PDB entry 6L74 | X-ray diffraction, 3.12 A resolution | chains B and D of the 9 polymer chains in the assembly

# Chain B
Molecule: DNA-directed RNA polymerase subunit alpha
From: Thermus thermophilus (strain HB8 / ATCC 27634 / DSM 579)
Notes: EC 2.7.7.6
UniProtKB: Q5SHR6 (RPOA_THET8); residues 1-315 here = UniProt positions 1-315
Chain sequence (315 residues; numbered 1 to 315; the number before each row is that of its first residue):
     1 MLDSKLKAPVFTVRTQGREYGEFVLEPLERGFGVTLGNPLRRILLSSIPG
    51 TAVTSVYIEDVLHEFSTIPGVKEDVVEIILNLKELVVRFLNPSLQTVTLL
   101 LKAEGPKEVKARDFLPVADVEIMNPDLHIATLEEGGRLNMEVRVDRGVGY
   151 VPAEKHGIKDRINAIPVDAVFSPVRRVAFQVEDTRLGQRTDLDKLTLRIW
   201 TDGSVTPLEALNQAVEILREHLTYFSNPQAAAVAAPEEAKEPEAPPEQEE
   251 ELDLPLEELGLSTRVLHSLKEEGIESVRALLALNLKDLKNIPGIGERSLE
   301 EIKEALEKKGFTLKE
Disordered / not traced: 1, 229-315
Ion coordination: Mg2+: Asp-183, Asp-191, Asp-193

# Chain D
Molecule: DNA-directed RNA polymerase subunit beta'
From: Thermus thermophilus (strain HB8 / ATCC 27634 / DSM 579)
Notes: EC 2.7.7.6
UniProtKB: Q8RQE8 (RPOC_THET8); numbering as in UniProt (aligned over 1-1524)
Chain sequence (1524 residues; each row starts with the number of its first residue):
     1 MKKEVRKVRIALASPEKIRSWSYGEVEKPETINYRTLKPERDGLFDERIF
    51 GPIKDYECACGKYKRQRFEGKVCERCGVEVTKSIVRRYRMGHIELATPAA
   101 HIWFVKDVPSKIGTLLDLSATELEQVLYFSKYIVLDPKGAILNGVPVEKR
   151 QLLTDEEYRELRYGKQETYPLPPGVDALVKDGEEVVKGQELAPGVVSRLD
   201 GVALYRFPRRVRVEYVKKERAGLRLPLAAWVEKEAYKPGEILAELPEPYL
   251 FRAEEEGVVELKELEEGAFLVLRREDEPVATYFLPVGMTPLVVHGEIVEK
   301 GQPLAEAKGLLRMPRQVRAAQVEAEEEGETVYLTLFLEWTEPKDYRVQPH
   351 MNVVVPEGARVEAGDKIVAAIDPEEEVIAEAEGVVHLHEPASILVVKARV
   401 YPFEDDVEVSTGDRVAPGDVLADGGKVKSDVYGRVEVDLVRNVVRVVESY
   451 DIDARMGAEAIQQLLKELDLEALEKELLEEMKHPSRARRAKARKRLEVVR
   501 AFLDSGNRPEWMILEAVPVLPPDLRPMVQVDGGRFATSDLNDLYRRLINR
   551 NNRLKKLLAQGAPEIIIRNEKRMLQEAVDALLDNGRRGAPVTNPGSDRPL
   601 RSLTDILSGKQGRFRQNLLGKRVDYSGRSVIVVGPQLKLHQCGLPKRMAL
   651 ELFKPFLLKKMEEKGIAPNVKAARRMLERQRDIKDEVWDALEEVIHGKVV
   701 LLNRAPTLHRLGIQAFQPVLVEGQSIQLHPLVCEAFNADFDGDQMAVHVP
   751 LSSFAQAEARIQMLSAHNLLSPASGEPLAKPSRDIILGLYYITQVRKEKK
   801 GAGLEFATPEEALAAHERGEVALNAPIKVAGRETSVGRLKYVFANPDEAL
   851 LAVAHGIVDLQDVVTVRYMGKRLETSPGRILFARIVAEAVEDEKVAWELI
   901 QLDVPQEKNSLKDLVYQAFLRLGMEKTARLLDALKYYGFTFSTTSGITIG
   951 IDDAVIPEEKKQYLEEADRKLLQIEQAYEMGFLTDRERYDQILQLWTETT
  1001 EKVTQAVFKNFEENYPFNPLYVMAQSGARGNPQQIRQLCGLRGLMQKPSG
  1051 ETFEVPVRSSFREGLTVLEYFISSHGARKGGADTALRTADSGYLTRKLVD
  1101 VTHEIVVREADCGTTNYISVPLFQPDEVTRSLRLRKRADIEAGLYGRVLA
  1151 REVEVLGVRLEEGRYLSMDDVHLLIKAAEAGEIQEVPVRSPLTCQTRYGV
  1201 CQKCYGYDLSMARPVSIGEAVGIVAAQSIGEPGTQLTMRTFHTGGVAGAA
  1251 DITQGLPRVIELFEARRPKAKAVISEIDGVVRIEETEEKLSVFVESEGFS
  1301 KEYKLPKEARLLVKDGDYVEAGQPLTRGAIDPHQLLEAKGPEAVERYLVE
  1351 EIQKVYRAQGVKLHDKHIEIVVRQMMKYVEVTDPGDSRLLEGQVLEKWDV
  1401 EALNERLIAEGKTPVAWKPLLMGVTKSALSTKSWLSAASFQNTTHVLTEA
  1451 AIAGKKDELIGLKENVILGRLIPAGTGSDFVRFTQVVDQKTLKAIEEARK
  1501 EAVEAKERPAARRGVKREQPGKQA
Disordered / not traced: 1-2, 1238-1251, 1503-1524
Ion coordination: Zn2+ site 1: Cys-58, Cys-60, Cys-73, Cys-76; Mg2+ site 1: Asp-739, Asp-741, Asp-743 (shared with 1 residue of chain I); Mg2+ site 2 near Lys-840 (its only coordinating residue here); Mg2+ site 3: Trp-897, Ile-900; Zn2+ site 2: Cys-1112, Cys-1194, Cys-1201, Cys-1204

# Chain B / chain D interface
Residue-residue contacts - 42 pairs, chain B then chain D:
  Leu-45(B) with Leu-851(D); His-855(D), hydrogen bond (backbone-side chain)
  Ser-46(B) with His-855(D)
  His-63(B) with Glu-810(D), salt bridge
  Phe-65(B) with Pro-809(D), hydrophobic
  Asp-74(B) with Arg-872(D), salt bridge
  Val-76(B) with Val-842(D), hydrophobic; Arg-872(D)
  Glu-77(B) with Arg-867(D), salt bridge; Arg-872(D), salt bridge
  Leu-80(B) with Val-842(D); Phe-843(D); Ala-844(D); Arg-867(D)
  Asn-81(B) with Arg-867(D), hydrogen bond
  Lys-83(B) with Val-842(D), hydrogen bond (side chain-backbone); Glu-848(D), salt bridge
  Glu-84(B) with Ala-844(D); Asn-845(D), hydrogen bond; Arg-867(D), salt bridge
  Gly-149(B) with His-855(D)
  Tyr-150(B) with Phe-843(D); Glu-848(D); Ala-852(D), hydrophobic; His-855(D); Ile-857(D), hydrophobic
  Pro-152(B) with Ile-857(D), hydrophobic
  Glu-154(B) with Leu-813(D); Lys-840(D)
  Val-170(B) with Glu-848(D)
  Arg-175(B) with Asp-847(D)
  Arg-176(B) with Arg-884(D); Glu-888(D), salt bridge
  Gln-180(B) with Tyr-936(D)
  Arg-185(B) with Asp-689(D), salt bridge; Glu-692(D), salt bridge
  Gln-188(B) with Lys-646(D); Asp-685(D); Trp-688(D); Glu-722(D), hydrogen bond
  Thr-190(B) with Glu-722(D)
  Arg-198(B) with Glu-888(D), salt bridge
Other interface residues (no listed pair), chain B (26 interface residues in all): Asp-168, Ser-172, Phe-179
Other interface residues (no listed pair), chain D (27 interface residues in all): Leu-839, Ala-854

# In short
26 residues of chain B face 27 of chain D across their interface, with 5 hydrogen bonds and 10 salt bridges.
Among the polar pairs are His-63(B)/Glu-810(D), Asp-74(B)/Arg-872(D) and Glu-77(B)/Arg-867(D). Asp-183(B),
Asp-191(B) and Asp-193(B) form the Mg2+ site.
Here chain B is DNA-directed RNA polymerase subunit alpha and chain D is DNA-directed RNA polymerase subunit
beta', both from Thermus thermophilus (strain HB8 / ATCC 27634 / DSM 579). Entry 6L74 (Thermus thermophilus
initial transcription complex comprising sigma A and 5'-triphosphate RNA of 2 nt) was determined by X-ray
diffraction, deposited together with 6KQD, 6KQE, 6KQF, 6KQG, 6KQH, 6KQL and 6 further entries.
